Entry 3T98 (X-ray diffraction, 2.50 A resolution); this record covers chains A and C of the 3 polymer chains in the assembly.

# Chain A (and C)
Name: Nuclear pore complex protein Nup54
Organism: Rattus norvegicus
Notes: chain C of this document is another copy of the same molecule, construct and numbering; everything in this record applies to it too
UniProtKB: P70582 (NUP54_RAT); numbering as in UniProt (aligned over 445-494)
Sequence (51 residues; numbered 444 to 494; the number before each row is that of its first residue):
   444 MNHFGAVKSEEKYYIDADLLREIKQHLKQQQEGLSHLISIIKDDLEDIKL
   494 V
Not modelled in the structure: 444-455 (chain C: 444-456, 493-494)
Differences from the reference sequence: initiating methionine (444)
Reported in the primary citation:
  - specificity-determining residues: Gln473 (proposed by the authors, not directly observed)

# Interface between chain A and chain C
Pairs across the interface (16):
  Tyr456(A) with His479(C)
  Tyr457(A) with Gln473(C)
  Leu462(A) with His469(C); Leu470(C), hydrophobic
  Glu465(A) with Leu462(C); Glu465(C); Ile466(C); His469(C), salt bridge
  Ile466(A) with Ile466(C), hydrophobic
  Gln468(A) with Leu462(C)
  His469(A) with Ile458(C); Leu462(C); Leu463(C); Ile466(C)
  Gln472(A) with Ile458(C); Asp459(C), hydrogen bond (side chain-backbone)
Other interface residues (no listed pair), chain A (12 interface residues in all): Ile458, Asp459, Gln473, Leu480
Other interface residues (no listed pair), chain C (11 interface residues in all): Tyr457

# In short
12 residues of chain A and 11 residues of chain C are in contact; the contacts include 1 hydrogen bond and 1
salt bridge. Polar contacts include Glu465(A)-His469(C) and Gln472(A)-Asp459(C). From the paper: the
specificity determinant Gln473(A).
Both chains are Nuclear pore complex protein Nup54 (Rattus norvegicus). Entry 3T98 (Molecular Architecture of
the Transport Channel of the Nuclear Pore Complex: Nup54/Nup58) was determined by X-ray diffraction together
with 3T97 from the same study.
